8IHT - chains G and J of the 16 polymer chains in the assembly; structure by electron microscopy, 3.72 A resolution.

== Chain G ==
Protein: Histone H2A
Source organism: Xenopus laevis
Reference sequence: Q6AZJ8 (Q6AZJ8_XENLA); residues 1-129 here correspond to UniProt positions 2-130 (UniProt number = residue number + 1)
Chain sequence (129 residues; row label = number of the first residue in the row):
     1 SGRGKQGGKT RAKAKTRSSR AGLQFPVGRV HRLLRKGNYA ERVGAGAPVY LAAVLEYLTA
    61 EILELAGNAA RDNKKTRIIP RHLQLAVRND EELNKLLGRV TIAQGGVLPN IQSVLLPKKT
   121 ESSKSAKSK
Unresolved in the structure: 1-11, 118-129

== Chain J ==
Molecule: 165-nt DNA strand
Source organism: Xenopus laevis
Sequence (165 nucleotides; each row starts with the number of its first residue; numbers below 1 keep their minus sign (DC-72 is residue -72)):
   -72 CAGGATGTAT ATATCTGACA CGTGCCTGGA GACTAGGGAG TAATCCCCTT GGCGGTTAAA
   -12 ACGCGGGGGA CAGCGCGTAC GTGCGTTTAA GCGGTGCTAG AGCTGTCTAC GACCAATTGA
    48 GCGGCCTCGG CACCGGGATT CTCCAGGGCG GCCAGTAAGG GCGAC
Unresolved in the structure: 87-92

== Chain G / chain J interface ==
Residue-residue contacts (10):
  Ala12(G) - DA-41(J)  phosphate contact
  Ala14(G) - DA-43(J)  phosphate contact
  Ala14(G) - DG-42(J)  phosphate contact
  Lys15(G) - DA-43(J)  phosphate contact
  Lys15(G) - DG-42(J)  phosphate contact
  Thr16(G) - DA-43(J)  sugar contact
  Arg17(G) - DA-43(J)  hydrogen bond to the phosphate
  Arg29(G) - DG-44(J)  phosphate contact
  Arg32(G) - DG-45(J)  hydrogen bond to the phosphate
  Arg32(G) - DG-44(J)  salt bridge to the phosphate
Other interface residues (no listed pair), chain G (9 interface residues in all): Gly28, Arg42
Other interface residues (no listed pair), chain J (6 interface residues in all): DG-35

== Summary ==
9 residues of chain G and 6 residues of chain J are in contact, with 2 hydrogen bonds and 1 salt bridge. Polar
contacts include Arg17(G)-DA-43(J), Arg32(G)-DG-45(J) and Arg32(G)-DG-44(J).
Chain G is Histone H2A and chain J is a 165-nt DNA strand, both from Xenopus laevis; the structure, Rpd3S
bound to the nucleosome, was determined by electron microscopy, deposited together with 8IHM and 8IHN.
